PDB entry 5V1Q | X-ray diffraction, 2.50 A resolution | chain A

== Chain A ==
Molecule: Radical SAM
Organism: Streptococcus suis
Reference sequence: A0A0Z8EWX1 (A0A0Z8EWX1_STRSU); residues 1-439 here = UniProt positions 1-439
Chain sequence (459 residues; row label = number of the first residue in the row; numbers below 1 keep their minus sign (Met-19 is residue -19)):
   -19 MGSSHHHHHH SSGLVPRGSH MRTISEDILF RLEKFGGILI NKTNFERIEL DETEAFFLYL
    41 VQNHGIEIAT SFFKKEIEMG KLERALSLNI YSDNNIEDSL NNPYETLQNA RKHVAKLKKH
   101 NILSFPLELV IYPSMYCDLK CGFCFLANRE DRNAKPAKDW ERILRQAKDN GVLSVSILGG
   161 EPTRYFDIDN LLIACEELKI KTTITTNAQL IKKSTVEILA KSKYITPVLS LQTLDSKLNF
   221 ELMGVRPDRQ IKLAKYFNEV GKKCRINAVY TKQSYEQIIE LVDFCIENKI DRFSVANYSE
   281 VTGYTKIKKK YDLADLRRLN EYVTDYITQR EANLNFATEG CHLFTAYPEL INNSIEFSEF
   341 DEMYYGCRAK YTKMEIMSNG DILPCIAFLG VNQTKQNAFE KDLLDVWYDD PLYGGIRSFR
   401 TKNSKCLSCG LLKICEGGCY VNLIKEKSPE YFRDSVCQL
Not modelled in the structure: -19 to 1, 75-81, 131-133
Construct notes: expression tag (-19 to 0)
Metal / ion sites: 4Fe-4S cluster Fe site 1: Cys117, Cys121, Cys124; 4Fe-4S cluster Fe site 2: Cys321, Cys347, Cys365, Cys419; 4Fe-4S cluster Fe site 3: Cys406, Cys409, Cys415, Cys437
Ligand contacts:
  - 4Fe-4S cluster (SF4), molecule 1: Cys117, Leu119, Lys120, Cys121, Phe123, Cys124, Ala127, Gly160, Asn187, Ser210, Met223
  - 4Fe-4S cluster (SF4), molecule 2: Cys321, His322, Cys347, Arg348, Ala349, Lys353, Cys365, Ala367, Phe368, Ile396, Cys419, Val421
  - 4Fe-4S cluster (SF4), molecule 3: Phe324, Thr325, Lys405, Cys406, Cys409, Leu412, Cys415, Glu416, Gly417, Gly418, Arg433, Cys437
From the paper describing this entry:
  - 4Fe-4S cluster coordination: Cys117, Cys121, Cys124, Cys321, Cys347, Cys365, Cys406, Cys409, Cys415, Cys419, Cys437
  - catalytic residues: Glu319 (from molecular simulation)

== Summary ==
Bound to chain A: 3 copies of 4Fe-4S cluster. Cys117, Cys121 and Cys124 form the 4Fe-4S cluster Fe site 1.
Cys321, Cys347, Cys365 and Cys419 coordinate 4Fe-4S cluster Fe site 2. From the paper: the catalytic residue
Glu319; 4Fe-4S cluster coordination by Cys117, Cys121 and Cys124 among others.
Chain A is Radical SAM (Streptococcus suis); the structure, Crystal structure of Streptococcus suis SuiB, was
determined by X-ray diffraction together with 5V1S and 5V1T from the same study.
